1FUX - chains A and B; structure by X-ray diffraction, 1.81 A resolution.

[Chain A (and B)]
Protein: Hypothetical 19.5 kDa protein in emre-rus intergenic region
From: Escherichia coli
Notes: chain B of this document is another copy of the same molecule, construct and numbering; everything in this record applies to it too
UniProt: P77368 (YBCL_ECOLI); residues 1-162 here correspond to UniProt positions 22-183 (UniProt number = residue number + 21)
Amino-acid sequence (166 residues; each row starts with the number of its first residue; numbers below 1 keep their minus sign (Ala-1 is residue -1)):
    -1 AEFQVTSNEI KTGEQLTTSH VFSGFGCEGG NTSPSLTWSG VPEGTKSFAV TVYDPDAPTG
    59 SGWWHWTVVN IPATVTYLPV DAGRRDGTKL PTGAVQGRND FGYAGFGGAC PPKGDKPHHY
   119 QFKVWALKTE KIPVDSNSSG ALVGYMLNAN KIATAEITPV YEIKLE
Disordered / not traced: -1 (chain B: 163-164)
Differences from the reference sequence: cloning artifact (-1 to 0, 163-164); modified residue (144)
Modified / non-standard residues: Mse144 (selenomethionine; parent Met)
Cystine bridges: Cys25-Cys108

[How chain A and chain B interact]
Residue-residue contacts (39):
  Tyr51(A) - Gly58(B)  hydrogen bond (side chain-backbone)
  Tyr51(A) - Ser59(B)
  Pro56(A) - Gly142(B)
  Pro56(A) - Tyr143(B)
  Pro56(A) - Asn146(B)
  Thr57(A) - Trp62(B)
  Thr57(A) - Ala139(B)
  Thr57(A) - Gly142(B)
  Thr57(A) - Tyr143(B)
  Thr57(A) - Asn146(B)  hydrogen bond (backbone-side chain)
  Gly58(A) - Tyr51(B)  hydrogen bond (backbone-side chain)
  Ser59(A) - Tyr51(B)
  Ser59(A) - Ser59(B)
  Ser59(A) - Trp62(B)  hydrogen bond
  Ser59(A) - Ala139(B)
  Gly60(A) - Ala139(B)
  Trp61(A) - Ala139(B)
  Trp61(A) - Leu140(B)
  Trp62(A) - Thr57(B)
  Trp62(A) - Ser59(B)  hydrogen bond
  Arg96(A) - Arg96(B)
  Arg96(A) - Asn135(B)  hydrogen bond (side chain-backbone)
  Arg96(A) - Ser137(B)
  Asp98(A) - Ser137(B)  hydrogen bond (backbone-side chain)
  Asp98(A) - Ala139(B)
  Pro110(A) - Tyr143(B)
  Asn135(A) - Arg96(B)  hydrogen bond (backbone-side chain)
  Ser137(A) - Arg96(B)
  Ser137(A) - Asp98(B)  hydrogen bond (side chain-backbone)
  Ala139(A) - Thr57(B)
  Ala139(A) - Ser59(B)
  Ala139(A) - Gly60(B)
  Ala139(A) - Trp61(B)  hydrophobic
  Ala139(A) - Asp98(B)
  Leu140(A) - Trp61(B)
  Gly142(A) - Thr57(B)
  Tyr143(A) - Pro56(B)  hydrophobic
  Asn146(A) - Pro56(B)
  Asn146(A) - Thr57(B)
Other interface residues (no listed pair), chain A (20 interface residues in all): Phe23, Ser136
Other interface residues (no listed pair), chain B (19 interface residues in all): Pro110, Ser136

[Summary]
20 residues of chain A face 19 of chain B across their interface, with 9 hydrogen bonds. Among the polar pairs
are Tyr51(A)-Gly58(B), Thr57(A)-Asn146(B) and Ser59(A)-Trp62(B).
Chain A and chain B are both Hypothetical 19.5 kDa protein in emre-rus intergenic region (Escherichia coli);
the structure, Crystal structure of e.coli ybcl, a new member of the mammalian pebp family, was determined by
X-ray diffraction.
